PDB entry 6SHJ | electron microscopy, 3.20 A resolution | chains A and B of the 4 polymer chains in the assembly

[Chain A (and B)]
Molecule: Glucose-1-phosphate adenylyltransferase
Organism: Escherichia coli
Notes: EC 2.7.7.27; chain B of this document is another copy of the same molecule, construct and numbering; everything in this record applies to it too
UniProtKB: P0A6V1 (GLGC_ECOLI); residue numbers follow UniProt; this construct covers 1-431
Chain sequence (431 residues; numbered 1 to 431; the number before each row is that of its first residue):
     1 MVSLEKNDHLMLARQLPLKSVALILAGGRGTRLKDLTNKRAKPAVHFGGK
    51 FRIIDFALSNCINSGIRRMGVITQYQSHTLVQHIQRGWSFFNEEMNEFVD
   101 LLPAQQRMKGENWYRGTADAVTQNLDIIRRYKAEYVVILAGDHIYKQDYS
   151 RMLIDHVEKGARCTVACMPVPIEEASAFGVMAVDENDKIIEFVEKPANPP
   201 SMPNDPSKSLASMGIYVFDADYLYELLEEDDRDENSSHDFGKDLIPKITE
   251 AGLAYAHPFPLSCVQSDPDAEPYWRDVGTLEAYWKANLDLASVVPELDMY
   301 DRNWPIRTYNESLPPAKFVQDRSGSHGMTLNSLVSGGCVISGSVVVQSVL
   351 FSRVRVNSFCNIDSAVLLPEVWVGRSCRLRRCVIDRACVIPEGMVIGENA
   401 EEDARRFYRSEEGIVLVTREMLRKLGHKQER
Disordered / not traced: 1-9, 109-114 (chain B: 1-9, 108-113)
Small-molecule neighbours: 1,6-di-O-phosphono-beta-D-fructofuranose (FBP): Lys39, Arg40, Ala44, His46, Arg52, Thr79, Arg386, Ala387, Arg419, Glu420, Arg423
UniProt features mapped onto this chain:
  - binding site (beta-D-fructose 1,6-bisphosphate): Lys39, Arg419 to Arg423, Gln429 to Arg431
  - binding site (AMP): Arg40, His46, Arg52, Arg130, Glu370, Arg386
  - binding site (alpha-D-glucose 1-phosphate): Tyr114, Gly179, Glu194, Lys195, Ser212
  - site (Could play a key role in the communication between the regulatory and the substrate sites): Gln74, Trp113
  - natural variant: Ala44 (A44T: In SG14 mutant), Arg67 (R67C: In CL1136 mutant), Pro295 (P295S: In SG5 mutant), Gly336 (G336D: In 618 mutant)
  - mutagenesis: Lys39 (K39E: The level of activation by pyridoxal phosphate and fructose-1,6-phosphate is only approximately 2-fold compared to activation of 15- to 28-fold respectively, for the wild-type ...), Gln74 (Q74A: Insensitive to activation by fructose-1,6-bisphosphate, but still binds fructose-1,6-bisphosphate with similar affinity as the wild-type ...), Trp113 (W113A: Insensitive to activation by fructose-1,6-bisphosphate, but still binds fructose-1,6-bisphosphate, with similar affinity as the wild-type ...), Tyr114 (Y114F: Shows a decrease of affinity for the substrates and less than 2-fold activation by fructose 1,6-bisphosphate in the ADP-glucose synthesis direction ...), Lys195 (K195E/I/H/R: Decrease of the affinity for alpha-D-glucose 1-phosphate, but no loss in adenylyltransferase activity ...)
What the authors report for this chain:
  - binding site for 1,6-di-O-phosphono-beta-D-fructofuranose: Lys39, Arg40, His46 to Arg52, Arg386, Arg419 to Leu425
  - contacts within the chain: Phe90-Phe91
  - self-association interface (contacts with another copy of this molecule); pairs are residue here / residue on that copy: Arg67-Arg67
  - mutagenesis - K39A, R40A, H46A, R52A, P103A (1.5 fold), Y114A (1.5 fold), R386A, R419A, R423A: decreased catalytic activity on 1,6-di-O-phosphono-beta-D-fructofuranose (citing earlier work)
  - catalytic residues: Arg32, Lys42, Lys195 (by similarity / conservation)
  - mutagenesis - Q106A, R107A, R115A: decreased catalytic activity on 1,6-di-O-phosphono-beta-D-fructofuranose
  - mutagenesis - Q106A, R115A: decreased catalytic activity on FBP (citing earlier work)
  - mutagenesis - W113A: decreased catalytic activity (citing earlier work)

[Interface between chain A and chain B]
Contacting residue pairs (65):
  Gly48(A) - Pro315(B)
  Gly49(A) - Pro315(B)
  Lys50(A) - Leu313(B)
  Leu290(A) - Lys317(B)  hydrogen bond (backbone-side chain)
  Ala291(A) - Lys317(B)
  Ser292(A) - Lys317(B)  hydrogen bond (backbone-side chain)
  Val293(A) - Gln320(B)
  Tyr300(A) - Pro314(B)  hydrophobic
  Tyr300(A) - Pro315(B)
  Tyr300(A) - Lys317(B)
  Tyr300(A) - Arg355(B)
  Thr308(A) - Ser312(B)
  Asn310(A) - Asn310(B)  hydrogen bond (backbone-side chain)
  Asn310(A) - Ser312(B)
  Ser312(A) - Asn310(B)  hydrogen bond
  Leu313(A) - Lys50(B)
  Pro314(A) - Met299(B)  hydrophobic
  Pro314(A) - Tyr300(B)  hydrophobic
  Pro315(A) - Gly48(B)
  Pro315(A) - Gly49(B)
  Pro315(A) - Met299(B)
  Pro315(A) - Tyr300(B)
  Pro315(A) - Leu333(B)  hydrophobic
  Pro315(A) - Val334(B)
  Pro315(A) - Ser335(B)
  Ala316(A) - Leu333(B)
  Ala316(A) - Val334(B)  hydrogen bond (backbone-backbone)
  Lys317(A) - Leu290(B)  hydrogen bond (side chain-backbone)
  Lys317(A) - Ala291(B)
  Lys317(A) - Ser292(B)  hydrogen bond (side chain-backbone)
  Lys317(A) - Tyr300(B)
  Lys317(A) - Ser332(B)
  Lys317(A) - Leu333(B)
  Phe318(A) - Phe318(B)  hydrophobic
  Phe318(A) - Thr329(B)
  Phe318(A) - Asn331(B)  hydrogen bond (backbone-backbone)
  Phe318(A) - Ser332(B)  hydrogen bond (backbone-backbone)
  Val319(A) - Asn331(B)
  Gln320(A) - Val293(B)
  Gln320(A) - Leu330(B)
  Gln320(A) - Asn331(B)  hydrogen bond (backbone-side chain)
  Ser325(A) - Leu330(B)
  His326(A) - Met328(B)  hydrogen bond
  His326(A) - Leu330(B)
  Gly327(A) - Met328(B)
  Gly327(A) - Thr329(B)  hydrogen bond (backbone-backbone)
  Met328(A) - His326(B)
  Met328(A) - Gly327(B)
  Thr329(A) - Phe318(B)
  Thr329(A) - Gly327(B)  hydrogen bond (backbone-backbone)
  Leu330(A) - Phe318(B)
  Leu330(A) - Gln320(B)
  Leu330(A) - Ser325(B)
  Leu330(A) - His326(B)
  Asn331(A) - Phe318(B)  hydrogen bond (backbone-backbone)
  Asn331(A) - Val319(B)
  Asn331(A) - Gln320(B)  hydrogen bond (side chain-backbone)
  Ser332(A) - Ala316(B)
  Ser332(A) - Lys317(B)
  Ser332(A) - Phe318(B)  hydrogen bond (backbone-backbone)
  Leu333(A) - Pro315(B)  hydrophobic
  Leu333(A) - Ala316(B)
  Leu333(A) - Lys317(B)
  Val334(A) - Ala316(B)  hydrogen bond (backbone-backbone)
  Ser335(A) - Pro315(B)
Other interface residues (no listed pair), chain A (35 interface residues in all): Arg302, Glu311, Gly337, Cys338, Val339
Other interface residues (no listed pair), chain B (35 interface residues in all): Thr308, Glu311, Val339, Arg353

[Summary]
Chain A and chain B each contribute 35 residues to their interface, with 17 hydrogen bonds. Polar contacts
include Leu290(A)-Lys317(B), Ser292(A)-Lys317(B) and Asn310(A)-Asn310(B). Ligands of chain A:
1,6-di-O-phosphono-beta-D-fructofuranose. The paper reports catalytic residues Arg32(A), Lys42(A) and
Lys195(A); K39A, R40A and H46A of chain A, among others, reduce catalytic activity on
1,6-di-O-phosphono-beta-D-fructofuranose; 13 substitutions were tested in all.
Chain A and chain B are both Glucose-1-phosphate adenylyltransferase (Escherichia coli); the structure,
Escherichia coli AGPase in complex with FBP. Symmetry applied C2, was determined by electron microscopy
together with 6SHN, 6SHQ and 6SI8 from the same study.
